PDB entry 6XNX | electron microscopy, 2.70 A resolution | chains C and J of the 10 polymer chains in the assembly

Chain C:
Protein: V(D)J recombination-activating protein 1
Source organism: Mus musculus
Notes: EC 3.1.-.-, 2.3.2.27
UniProt: P15919 (RAG1_MOUSE); numbering as in UniProt (aligned over 261-1008)
Sequence (750 residues; each row starts with the number of its first residue):
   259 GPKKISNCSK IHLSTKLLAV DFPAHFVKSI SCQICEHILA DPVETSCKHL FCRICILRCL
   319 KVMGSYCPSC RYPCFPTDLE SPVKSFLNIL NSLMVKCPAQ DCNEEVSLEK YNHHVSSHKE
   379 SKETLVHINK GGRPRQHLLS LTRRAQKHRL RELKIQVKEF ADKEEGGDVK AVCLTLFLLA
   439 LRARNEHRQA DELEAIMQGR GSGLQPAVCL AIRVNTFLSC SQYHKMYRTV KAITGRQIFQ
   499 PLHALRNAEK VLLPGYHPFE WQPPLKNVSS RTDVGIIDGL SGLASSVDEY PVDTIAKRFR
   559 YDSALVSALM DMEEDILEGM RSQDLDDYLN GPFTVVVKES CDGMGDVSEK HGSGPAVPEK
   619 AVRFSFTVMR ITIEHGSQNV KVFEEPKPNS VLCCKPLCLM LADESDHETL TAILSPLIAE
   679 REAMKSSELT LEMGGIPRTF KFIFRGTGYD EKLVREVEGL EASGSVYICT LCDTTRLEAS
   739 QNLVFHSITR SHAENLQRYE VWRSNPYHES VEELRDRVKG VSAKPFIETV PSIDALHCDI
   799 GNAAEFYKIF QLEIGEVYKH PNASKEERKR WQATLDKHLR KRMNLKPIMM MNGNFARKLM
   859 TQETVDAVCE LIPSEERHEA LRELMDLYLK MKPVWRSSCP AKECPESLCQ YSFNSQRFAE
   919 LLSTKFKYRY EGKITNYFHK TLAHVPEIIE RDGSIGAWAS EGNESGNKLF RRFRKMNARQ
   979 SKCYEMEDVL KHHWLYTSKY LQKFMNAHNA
Disordered / not traced: 259-459, 1008
Sequence notes: expression tag (259-260); engineered mutation Val-649 (Glu in P15919), Met-848 (Arg in P15919)
Ion coordination: Mg2+ site 1: Gly-601 (shared with 2 residues of chain x); Mg2+ site 2: Glu-662, Asp-708 (shared with DC16(J) of chain J); Zn2+: Cys-727, Cys-730, His-937, His-942
Swiss-Prot annotation at these positions:
  - zinc finger: Cys-290 to Arg-329 (RING-type), Leu-351 to Lys-380 (RAG1-type)
  - DNA-binding region: Gly-389 to Gln-456 (NBD)
  - binding site (Zn(2+)): Cys-266, His-270, Cys-290, Cys-293, His-295, Cys-305, His-307, Cys-310, Cys-313, Cys-325, Cys-328, Cys-355, Cys-360, His-372, His-376
  - binding site (a divalent metal cation): Asp-600, Asp-708, Glu-962
  - site: Trp-893 (Essential for DNA hairpin formation, participates in base-stacking interactions near the cleavage site)
  - mutagenesis: His-307 (H307A: Displays lower E3 ligase activity and affects the joining step of V(D)J recombination), Cys-325 (C325G: Loss of E3 ligase activity and affects the joining step of V(D)J recombination), Arg-391 (R391A: Defects in converting nicked products to hairpins; R391L: Impairs DNA-binding and hairpin formation while maintaining some nicking activity), Arg-393 (R393A: Impairs DNA-binding and hairpin formation while maintaining some nicking activity), Arg-401 (R401A: Allows robust hairpin activity), Arg-402 (R402A: Defects in converting nicked products to hairpins), Lys-405 (K405A: Reduced hairpin activity), His-406 (H406A: Allows robust hairpin activity), Arg-407 (R407A: Impairs DNA-binding and reduces hairpin formation without affecting nicking activity), Asn-443 (N443A: Impairs DNA-binding; when associated with A-445), His-445 (H445A: Impairs DNA-binding; when associated with A-443), Asp-546 (D546A: Loss of DNA-binding), 22 further mutagenesis entries in UniProt
What the authors report for this chain:
  - binding site for 12RSS integration strand DNA: Met-847, Met-848
  - mutagenesis - E649V/R848M: increased catalytic activity on disintegration

Chain J:
Molecule: Flanking DNA top strand DNA
Sequence (16 nucleotides; numbered 1 to 16; the number before each row is that of its first residue):
     1 CTCAGGATAG GGCTAC
Disordered / not traced: 1-2
Ion coordination: Mg2+: DC16 (shared with Glu-662(C), Asp-708(C) of chain C)

Interface between chain C and chain J:
Contacting residue pairs (26):
  Glu-662(C) / DC16(J)  phosphate contact
  Asp-708(C) / DC16(J)  phosphate contact
  Glu-709(C) / DA15(J)  phosphate contact
  Glu-709(C) / DC16(J)  hydrogen bond to the phosphate
  Lys-710(C) / DA15(J)  phosphate contact
  Lys-710(C) / DC16(J)  sugar contact
  Ser-721(C) / DT14(J)  sugar contact
  Ser-721(C) / DA15(J)  hydrogen bond to the sugar
  Gly-722(C) / DT14(J)  hydrogen bond to the base
  Arg-734(C) / DT14(J)  sugar contact
  His-795(C) / DC16(J)  phosphate contact
  Glu-803(C) / DT14(J)  phosphate contact
  Lys-806(C) / DT14(J)  salt bridge to the phosphate
  Lys-823(C) / DG12(J)  phosphate contact
  Met-848(C) / DC16(J)  base contact
  Arg-927(C) / DC13(J)  salt bridge to the phosphate
  Arg-927(C) / DT14(J)  salt bridge to the phosphate
  Lys-931(C) / DC13(J)  phosphate contact
  Lys-931(C) / DT14(J)  salt bridge to the phosphate
  Ile-932(C) / DT14(J)  phosphate contact
  Thr-933(C) / DT14(J)  phosphate contact
  Thr-933(C) / DA15(J)  phosphate contact
  Asn-934(C) / DT14(J)  hydrogen bond to the phosphate
  Asn-934(C) / DA15(J)  hydrogen bond to the phosphate
  Tyr-935(C) / DA15(J)  hydrogen bond to the phosphate
  Tyr-935(C) / DC16(J)  hydrogen bond to the phosphate
Also at the interface, not in a pair above, chain C (19 interface residues in all): Phe-936

Summary:
19 residues of chain C and 5 residues of chain J are in contact; the contacts include 7 hydrogen bonds and 4
salt bridges. Polar contacts include Gly-722(C)/DT14(J), Ser-721(C)/DA15(J) and Glu-709(C)/DC16(J). From the
paper: a binding site for 12RSS integration strand DNA at Met-847(C) and Met-848(C); E649V/R848M of chain C
increase catalytic activity on disintegration.
Chain C is V(D)J recombination-activating protein 1 (Mus musculus) and chain J is Flanking DNA top strand DNA;
the structure, Structure of RAG1 (R848M/E649V)-RAG2-DNA Strand Transfer Complex (Dynamic-Form), was determined
by electron microscopy together with 6XNY and 6XNZ from the same study.
